PDB entry 3G0F | X-ray diffraction, 2.60 A resolution | chains A and B

Chain A (and B):
Molecule: Mast/stem cell growth factor receptor
Organism: Homo sapiens
Notes: EC 2.7.10.1; fragment: Kinase domain - KID deleted; chain B of this document is another copy of the same molecule, construct and numbering; everything in this record applies to it too
UniProtKB: P10721 (KIT_HUMAN); residue numbers follow UniProt; this construct covers 544-693, 754-935
Sequence (336 residues; each row starts with the number of its first residue; note: 58 numbers in that range are skipped by the numbering (no residue carries them; nothing is unmodelled there)):
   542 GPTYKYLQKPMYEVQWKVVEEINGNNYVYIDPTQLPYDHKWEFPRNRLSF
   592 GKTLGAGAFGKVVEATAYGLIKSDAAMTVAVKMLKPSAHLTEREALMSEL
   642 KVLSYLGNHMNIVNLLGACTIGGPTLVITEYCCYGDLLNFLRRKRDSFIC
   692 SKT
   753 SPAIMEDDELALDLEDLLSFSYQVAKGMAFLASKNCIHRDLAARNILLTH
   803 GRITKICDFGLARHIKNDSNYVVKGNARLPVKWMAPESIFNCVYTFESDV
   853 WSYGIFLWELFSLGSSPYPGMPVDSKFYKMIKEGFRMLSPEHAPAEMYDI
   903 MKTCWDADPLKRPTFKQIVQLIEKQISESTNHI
Not modelled in the structure: 542-565, 690-694, 753-763, 931-935 (chain B: 542-563, 690-694, 753-763, 931-935)
Differences from the reference sequence: expression tag (542-543); engineered mutation H816 (Asp in P10721)
Residues lining bound ligands: sunitinib (B49; N-[2-(diethylamino)ethyl]-5-[(Z)-(5-fluoro-2-oxo-1,2-dihydro-3H-indol-3-ylidene)methyl]-2,4-dimethyl-1H-pyrrole-3-carbo xamide): L595, V603, A621, K623, V654, T670, E671, Y672, C673, C674, G676, D677, L799, C809, D810, F811
UniProt features mapped onto this chain:
  - region: Y568 to Y570 (Important for interaction with phosphotyrosine-binding proteins)
  - binding site (Mg(2+)): Y568, N797, D810
  - binding site (ATP): G596 to V603, K623, E671 to D677, R796
  - modified residue: Y547 (Phosphotyrosine), Y553 (Phosphotyrosine), Y568 (Phosphotyrosine), Y570 (Phosphotyrosine), S821 (Phosphoserine), Y823 (Phosphotyrosine), S891 (Phosphoserine), Y900 (Phosphotyrosine)
  - natural variant: K550 to K558 (deletion: In GIST), K550 (K550I: In GIST), P551 to V555 (deletion: In GIST), V559 to V560 (deletion: In GIST), V559 (V559A: In GIST; V559D: In GIST; deletion: In GIST), E583 (E583K: In PBT), F584 (F584C: In PBT; F584L: In PBT), G601 (G601R: In PBT), L656 (L656P: In PBT), G664 (G664R: In PBT), R791 (R791G: In PBT), R796 (R796G: In PBT), 9 further natural variant entries in UniProt
  - mutagenesis: I571 (I571A: Reduction in SH2B2/APS binding. Abolishes SH2B2/APS binding; when associated with A-939), K623 (K623M: Stronger interaction with MPDZ), Y823 (Y823F: No decrease in activity. Leads to autophosphorylation at Tyr-900)
  - active site: D792 (Proton acceptor)
Reported in the primary citation:
  - conformationally variable residues: G812, L813
  - mutagenesis - V560D (5-fold): increased binding to sunitinib
  - mutagenesis - V560D: increased catalytic activity
  - mutagenesis - V560D/T670I: unchanged binding to sunitinib
  - mutagenesis - V560D/T670I (IC50 = 1 uM): decreased binding to imatinib

Chain A / chain B interface:
Pairs across the interface (77):
  N566(A) - A636(B)
  N566(A) - E640(B)
  N566(A) - R791(B)
  N566(A) - D810(B)
  N567(A) - I789(B)
  N567(A) - H790(B)
  N567(A) - R791(B)  hydrogen bond (backbone-backbone)
  N567(A) - D792(B)
  N567(A) - N797(B)
  N567(A) - D810(B)  hydrogen bond
  N567(A) - F811(B)
  N567(A) - G812(B)
  Y568(A) - V643(B)  hydrophobic
  Y568(A) - L783(B)  hydrophobic
  Y568(A) - C788(B)  hydrophobic
  Y568(A) - I789(B)
  Y568(A) - H790(B)
  Y568(A) - I808(B)
  Y568(A) - C809(B)
  Y568(A) - D810(B)  hydrogen bond (backbone-side chain)
  V569(A) - C788(B)
  V569(A) - I789(B)  hydrogen bond (backbone-backbone)
  V569(A) - R791(B)
  Y570(A) - Y570(B)
  Y570(A) - D572(B)
  Y570(A) - P573(B)  hydrophobic
  Y570(A) - V643(B)  hydrogen bond (side chain-backbone)
  Y570(A) - Y646(B)
  Y570(A) - L647(B)  hydrogen bond (side chain-backbone)
  Y570(A) - K786(B)
  Y570(A) - N787(B)
  Y570(A) - C788(B)  hydrophobic
  I571(A) - Y570(B)
  I571(A) - N787(B)  hydrogen bond (backbone-backbone)
  I571(A) - I789(B)  hydrophobic
  I571(A) - Y846(B)
  I571(A) - F848(B)  hydrophobic
  D572(A) - Y570(B)
  P573(A) - Y570(B)
  L576(A) - T847(B)
  P577(A) - V845(B)  hydrophobic
  P577(A) - T847(B)
  A636(A) - N566(B)
  S639(A) - N566(B)
  E640(A) - N566(B)
  V643(A) - Y568(B)  hydrophobic
  L644(A) - Y568(B)  hydrophobic
  Y646(A) - Y570(B)
  Y646(A) - N787(B)
  I653(A) - Y568(B)
  L783(A) - Y568(B)  hydrophobic
  K786(A) - Y570(B)
  N787(A) - Y570(B)
  N787(A) - I571(B)  hydrogen bond (backbone-backbone)
  N787(A) - Y646(B)  hydrogen bond
  C788(A) - V569(B)
  C788(A) - Y570(B)  hydrophobic
  I789(A) - N567(B)
  I789(A) - Y568(B)
  I789(A) - V569(B)  hydrogen bond (backbone-backbone)
  H790(A) - N567(B)
  H790(A) - Y568(B)
  R791(A) - N567(B)  hydrogen bond (backbone-backbone)
  I808(A) - Y568(B)  hydrogen bond (backbone-side chain)
  C809(A) - Y568(B)
  D810(A) - N566(B)
  D810(A) - N567(B)  hydrogen bond (side chain-backbone)
  D810(A) - Y568(B)  hydrogen bond (side chain-backbone)
  F811(A) - N567(B)
  G812(A) - N566(B)
  G812(A) - N567(B)
  L813(A) - G565(B)
  I817(A) - N564(B)
  R830(A) - N564(B)
  Y846(A) - I571(B)
  F848(A) - I571(B)  hydrophobic
  F848(A) - L576(B)  hydrophobic
Interface residues without a listed pair, chain A (36 interface residues in all): L647, D792
Interface residues without a listed pair, chain B (36 interface residues in all): S639, I653

Summary:
Chain A and chain B each contribute 36 residues to their interface, with 14 hydrogen bonds. Polar contacts
include N567(A)-D810(B), Y568(A)-D810(B) and Y570(A)-V643(B). Bound to chain A: sunitinib. The paper reports
that V560D of chain A increases binding to sunitinib; conformational variability at G812(A) and L813(A).
Both chains are Mast/stem cell growth factor receptor (Homo sapiens). Entry 3G0F (KIT kinase domain mutant
D816H in complex with sunitinib) was determined by X-ray diffraction together with 3G0E from the same study.
